5ITR - chains A and D; structure by X-ray diffraction, 2.46 A resolution.

[Chain A]
Protein: Endonuclease 8-like 1
From: Homo sapiens
Notes: EC 3.2.2.-, 4.2.99.18
UniProt: Q96FI4 (NEIL1_HUMAN); residue numbers follow UniProt; this construct covers 1-390
Amino-acid sequence (400 residues; each row starts with the number of its first residue):
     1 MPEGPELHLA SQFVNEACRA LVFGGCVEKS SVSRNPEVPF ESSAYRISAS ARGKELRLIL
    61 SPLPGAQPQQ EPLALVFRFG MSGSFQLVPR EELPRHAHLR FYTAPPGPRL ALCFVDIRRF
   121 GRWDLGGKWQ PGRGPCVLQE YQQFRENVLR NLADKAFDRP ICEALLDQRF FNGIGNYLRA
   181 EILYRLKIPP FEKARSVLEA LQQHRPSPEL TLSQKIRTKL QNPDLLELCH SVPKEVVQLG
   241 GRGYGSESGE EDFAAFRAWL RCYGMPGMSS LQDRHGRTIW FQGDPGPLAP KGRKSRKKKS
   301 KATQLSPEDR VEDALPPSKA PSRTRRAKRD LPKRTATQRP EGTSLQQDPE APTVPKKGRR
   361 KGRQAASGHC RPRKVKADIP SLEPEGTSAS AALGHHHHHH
Not modelled in the structure: 1, 203-222, 292-400
Construct notes: engineered mutation Arg-242 (Lys in Q96FI4); expression tag (391-400)
UniProt features mapped onto this chain:
  - active site: Pro-2 (Schiff-base intermediate with DNA), Glu-3 (Proton donor), Lys-54 (Proton donor), Arg-339 (Proton donor)
  - binding site (DNA): Asn-176, Arg-339
  - natural variant: Ala-44 (A44D: Found in a patient with childhood-onset nephrotic syndrome, focal segmental glomerulosclerosis and end-stage renal disease; uncertain significance), Ala-156 (A156T: Found in a patient with childhood-onset steroid-resistant nephrotic syndrome; uncertain significance), Glu-181 (E181K: Found in a patient with nephrotic syndrome also carrying mutation P-159 in MYO1E), Arg-242 (K242R: In RNA edited version; this construct carries the variant)
  - mutagenesis: Pro-2 (P2T: Loss of glycosylase and AP lyase activity; Loss of glycosylase activity), Glu-3 (E3Q: Loss of glycosylase and AP lyase activity), Lys-54 (K54L: Loss of glycosylase activity), Arg-277 (R277A: Strongly reduced glycosylase activity. Has little effect on AP lyase activity)
What the authors report for this chain:
  - catalytic residues: Pro-2, Glu-6, Arg-242 (from molecular simulation)
  - mutagenesis - R242K: increased catalytic activity on Tg
  - mutagenesis - E6A, R242Q (15-fold): decreased catalytic activity on Tg
  - mutagenesis - R242K: unchanged catalytic activity (lyase activity)

[Chain D]
Molecule: 26-nt DNA strand
Sequence (26 nucleotides; each row starts with the number of its first residue; note: 2 numbers in that range are skipped by the numbering (no residue carries them; nothing is unmodelled there)):
     1 CGTCCACGTC TAC
    16 TAGACCTGGA CGG

[Chain A / chain D interface]
Residue-residue contacts - 41 pairs, chain A then chain D:
  Pro-2(A) with DC7(D), sugar contact
  Glu-3(A) with DC7(D), sugar contact; DG8(D), phosphate contact
  Arg-34(A) with DC20(D), hydrogen bond to the phosphate; DC21(D), salt bridge to the phosphate
  Lys-54(A) with DG8(D), salt bridge to the phosphate; DT9(D), salt bridge to the phosphate
  Arg-78(A) with DC10(D), salt bridge to the phosphate
  Gly-80(A) with DG8(D), sugar contact
  Met-81(A) with DA6(D), sugar contact; DC7(D), phosphate contact; DG8(D), sugar contact
  His-96(A) with DT22(D), hydrogen bond to the phosphate; DG23(D), salt bridge to the phosphate
  Ile-117(A) with DT22(D), sugar contact
  Arg-118(A) with DA6(D), base contact; DC21(D), hydrogen bond to the base; DT22(D), base contact
  Arg-119(A) with DC21(D), hydrogen bond to the phosphate; DT22(D), salt bridge to the phosphate
  Phe-120(A) with DG8(D), base contact; DC20(D), base contact; DC21(D), base contact
  Arg-122(A) with DC10(D), phosphate contact
  Gln-130(A) with DC10(D), phosphate contact
  Arg-133(A) with DT9(D), salt bridge to the phosphate
  Gln-168(A) with DT9(D), phosphate contact
  Gly-175(A) with DG8(D), phosphate contact
  Asn-176(A) with DC7(D), hydrogen bond to the phosphate; DG8(D), hydrogen bond to the phosphate
  Tyr-177(A) with DC7(D), sugar contact
  Tyr-244(A) with DA6(D), phosphate contact; DC7(D), sugar contact
  Tyr-263(A) with DA6(D), phosphate contact; DC7(D), hydrogen bond to the phosphate
  His-275(A) with DT9(D), base contact; DC10(D), base contact; DG18(D), hydrogen bond to the base
  Arg-277(A) with DC7(D), salt bridge to the phosphate; DG8(D), salt bridge to the phosphate
  Thr-278(A) with DA6(D), hydrogen bond to the phosphate
Other interface residues (no listed pair), chain A (25 interface residues in all): Arg-274
Other interface residues (no listed pair), chain D (13 interface residues in all): DT16, DA17, DA19

[Summary]
25 residues of chain A face 13 of chain D across their interface; the contacts include 9 hydrogen bonds and 9
salt bridges. Among the polar pairs are Arg-118(A)/DC21(D), His-275(A)/DG18(D) and Arg-34(A)/DC20(D). The
paper reports catalytic residues Pro-2(A), Glu-6(A) and Arg-242(A); E6A and R242Q of chain A reduce catalytic
activity on Tg.
Chain A is Endonuclease 8-like 1 (Homo sapiens) and chain D is a 26-nt DNA strand; the structure, Crystal
Structure of Human NEIL1(P2G) bound to duplex DNA containing THF, was determined by X-ray diffraction together
with 5ITQ, 5ITT, 5ITU, 5ITX and 5ITY from the same study.
